2ZFP - chains H and I of the 3 polymer chains in the assembly; structure by X-ray diffraction, 2.25 A resolution.

[Chain H]
Molecule: Thrombin heavy chain
From: Homo sapiens
Notes: EC 3.4.21.5
Reference sequence: P00734 (THRB_HUMAN); the construct lacks a stretch of the UniProt sequence and is renumbered around it, so the offset changes along the chain: 16-36 = UniProt 364-384; 37-60 = UniProt 386-409; 61-77 = UniProt 419-435; 78-97 = UniProt 437-456; 7 more segments
Amino-acid sequence (259 residues; each row starts with the number of its first residue; note: 1 number in that range is skipped by the numbering (no residue carries it; nothing is unmodelled there); a row labelled like 60A-60I holds insertion residues (60A, then the next letters in order)):
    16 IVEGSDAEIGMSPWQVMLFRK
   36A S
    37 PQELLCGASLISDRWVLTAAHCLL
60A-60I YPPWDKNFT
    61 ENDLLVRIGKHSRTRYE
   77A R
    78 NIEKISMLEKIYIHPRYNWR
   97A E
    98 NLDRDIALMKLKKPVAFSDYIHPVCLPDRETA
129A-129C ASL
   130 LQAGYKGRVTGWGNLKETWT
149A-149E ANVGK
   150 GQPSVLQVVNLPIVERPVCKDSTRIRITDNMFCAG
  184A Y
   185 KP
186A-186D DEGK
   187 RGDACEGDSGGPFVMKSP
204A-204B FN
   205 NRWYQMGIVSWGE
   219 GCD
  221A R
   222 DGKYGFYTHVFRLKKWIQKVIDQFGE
Not modelled in the structure: 148-149, 149A-149E, 247
Cystine bridges: Cys42-Cys58, Cys168-Cys182, Cys191-Cys220
Ligand contacts: 19U (1-[(2R)-2-aminobutanoyl]-N-(3-chlorobenzyl)-L-prolinamide): His57, Tyr60A, Trp60D, Leu99, Asp189, Ala190, Cys191, Glu192, Ser195, Val213, Ser214, Trp215, Gly216, Glu217, Gly219, Cys220, Gly226, Phe227, Tyr228
Swiss-Prot annotation at these positions:
  - region: Ala183 to Val200 (High affinity receptor-binding region which is also known as the TP508 peptide)
  - active site (Charge relay system): His57, Asp102, Ser195
  - glycosylation: Asn60G (N-linked (GlcNAc...) (complex) asparagine)

[Chain I]
Molecule: Hirudin variant-1
Reference sequence: P01050 (ITH1_HIRME); residue numbers follow UniProt; this construct covers 54-64
Amino-acid sequence (11 residues; row label = number of the first residue in the row):
    54 GDFEEIPEEYL
Not modelled in the structure: 54
Modified / non-standard residues: Tyr63 (o-sulfo-l-tyrosine; TYS)

[Chain H / chain I interface]
Residue-residue contacts (24):
  Phe34(H) - Phe56(I)  hydrophobic
  Lys36(H) - Leu64(I)
  Gln38(H) - Phe56(I)
  Gln38(H) - Glu57(I)
  Gln38(H) - Glu58(I)
  Gln38(H) - Ile59(I)
  Glu39(H) - Phe56(I)
  Leu40(H) - Phe56(I)
  Leu65(H) - Ile59(I)  hydrophobic
  Leu65(H) - Tyr63(I)
  Arg67(H) - Ile59(I)
  Arg73(H) - Asp55(I)  salt bridge
  Arg73(H) - Phe56(I)
  Thr74(H) - Asp55(I)
  Thr74(H) - Phe56(I)
  Thr74(H) - Glu57(I)  hydrogen bond (backbone-backbone)
  Arg75(H) - Glu57(I)
  Tyr76(H) - Glu57(I)
  Tyr76(H) - Pro60(I)
  Tyr76(H) - Tyr63(I)
  Glu80(H) - Tyr63(I)
  Lys81(H) - Tyr63(I)
  Ile82(H) - Ile59(I)  hydrophobic
  Ile82(H) - Tyr63(I)
Interface residues without a listed pair, chain H (15 interface residues in all): Met84

[In short]
The interface between chain H and chain I involves 15 residues on one side and 8 on the other; the contacts
include 1 hydrogen bond and 1 salt bridge. Polar pairs include Arg73(H)-Asp55(I) and Thr74(H)-Glu57(I).
Ligands of chain H: compound 19U.
Here chain H is Thrombin heavy chain (Homo sapiens) and chain I is Hirudin variant-1. Entry 2ZFP (Thrombin
Inibition) was determined by X-ray diffraction together with 2ZC9, 2ZDA, 2ZGX, 2ZO3, 3DHK, 3DUX and 3F68 from
the same study.
